4TSF - chains F and G of the 9 polymer chains in the assembly; structure by X-ray diffraction, 3.20 A resolution.

# Chain F
Protein: ATP synthase subunit beta, mitochondrial
From: Bos taurus
Notes: EC 3.6.3.14
UniProtKB: P00829 (ATPB_BOVIN); residues -1 to 478 here correspond to UniProt positions 49-528 (UniProt number = residue number + 50)
Chain sequence (480 residues; each row starts with the number of its first residue; numbers below 1 keep their minus sign (Gln-1 is residue -1)):
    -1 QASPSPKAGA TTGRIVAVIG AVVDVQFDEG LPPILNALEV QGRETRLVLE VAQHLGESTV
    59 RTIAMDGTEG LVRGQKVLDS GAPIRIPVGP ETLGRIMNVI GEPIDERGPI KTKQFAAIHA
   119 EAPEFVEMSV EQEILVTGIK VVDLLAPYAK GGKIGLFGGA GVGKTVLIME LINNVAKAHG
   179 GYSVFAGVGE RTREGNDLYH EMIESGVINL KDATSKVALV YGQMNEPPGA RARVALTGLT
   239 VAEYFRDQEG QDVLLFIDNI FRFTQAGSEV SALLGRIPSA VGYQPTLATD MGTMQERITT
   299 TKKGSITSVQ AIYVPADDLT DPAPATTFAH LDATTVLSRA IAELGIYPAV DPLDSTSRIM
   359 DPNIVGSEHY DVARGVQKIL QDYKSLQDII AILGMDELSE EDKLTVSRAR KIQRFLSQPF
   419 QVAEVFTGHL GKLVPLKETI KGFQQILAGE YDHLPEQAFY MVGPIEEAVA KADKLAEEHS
Not modelled in the structure: -1 to 8, 475-478
Swiss-Prot annotation at these positions:
  - binding site (ADP): Gly159, Val160, Gly161, Lys162, Thr163, Val164
  - binding site (ATP): Gly159, Gly161, Lys162, Thr163, Val164, Arg189
  - binding site (phosphate): Gly159, Val160, Gly161, Lys162, Thr163
  - binding site (Mg(2+)): Thr163, Glu188
  - modified residue: Lys74 (N6-acetyllysine), Lys111 (N6-acetyllysine), Lys148 (N6-acetyllysine), Lys209 (N6-acetyllysine), Lys214 (N6-acetyllysine), Thr262 (Phosphothreonine), Ser365 (Phosphoserine), Lys376 (N6-acetyllysine), Ser383 (Phosphoserine), Lys430 (N6-acetyllysine), Lys435 (N6-acetyllysine), Lys472 (N6-acetyllysine)
  - glycosylation: Ser56 (O-linked (GlcNAc) serine)
Metal / ion sites: Mg2+: Thr163 (together with ADP)
Ligand contacts:
  - ADP (adenosine-5'-diphosphate): Gly157, Ala158, Gly159, Val160, Gly161, Lys162, Thr163, Val164, Arg189, Tyr345, Pro346, Phe418, Ala421, Thr425
  - ATP (adenosine-5'-triphosphate): Ser355, Arg356, Met358, Asp359, Pro360, Tyr368

# Chain G
Protein: ATP synthase subunit gamma, mitochondrial
From: Bos taurus
UniProtKB: P05631 (ATPG_BOVIN); residues 1-273 here correspond to UniProt positions 26-298 (UniProt number = residue number + 25)
Chain sequence (273 residues; row label = number of the first residue in the row):
     1 ATLKDITRRL KSIKNIQKIT KSMKMVAAAK YARAERELKP ARVYGVGSLA LYEKADIKTP
    61 EDKKKHLIIG VSSDRGLCGA IHSSVAKQMK SEAANLAAAG KEVKIIGVGD KIRSILHRTH
   121 SDQFLVTFKE VGRRPPTFGD ASVIALELLN SGYEFDEGSI IFNRFRSVIS YKTEEKPIFS
   181 LDTISSAESM SIYDDIDADV LRNYQEYSLA NIIYYSLKES TTSEQSARMT AMDNASKNAS
   241 EMIDKLTLTF NRTRQAVITK ELIEIISGAA ALD
Not modelled in the structure: 50-70, 97-108, 151-161, 174-205, 273
Swiss-Prot annotation at these positions:
  - modified residue: Lys14 (N6-acetyllysine), Lys24 (N6-succinyllysine), Lys30 (N6-acetyllysine), Lys90 (N6-acetyllysine), Ser121 (Phosphoserine), Lys129 (N6-acetyllysine), Lys172 (N6-acetyllysine), Lys245 (N6-succinyllysine)

# Chain F / chain G interface
Pairs across the interface - 14 pairs, chain F then chain G:
  Ile275(F) - Ala271(G)  hydrophobic
  Pro276(F) - Ser267(G)
  Asp386(F) - Arg9(G)  salt bridge
  Ala389(F) - Asn238(G)  hydrogen bond (backbone-side chain)
  Ala389(F) - Met242(G)  hydrophobic
  Ile390(F) - Ile16(G)  hydrophobic
  Ile390(F) - Ala235(G)
  Ile390(F) - Ala239(G)  hydrophobic
  Ile390(F) - Met242(G)  hydrophobic
  Asp394(F) - Gly79(G)
  Asp394(F) - Ala80(G)
  Glu395(F) - Leu77(G)  hydrogen bond (side chain-backbone)
  Glu395(F) - Cys78(G)
  Glu395(F) - Gly79(G)
Other interface residues (no listed pair), chain F (8 interface residues in all): Leu391
Other interface residues (no listed pair), chain G (13 interface residues in all): Gly76

# Summary
8 residues of chain F face 13 of chain G across their interface, with 2 hydrogen bonds and 1 salt bridge.
Polar contacts include Asp386(F)-Arg9(G), Ala389(F)-Asn238(G) and Glu395(F)-Leu77(G). Chain F binds ATP and
ADP.
Chain F is ATP synthase subunit beta, mitochondrial and chain G is ATP synthase subunit gamma, mitochondrial,
both from Bos taurus; the structure, The Pathway of Binding of the Intrinsically Disordered Mitochondrial
Inhibitor Protein to F1-ATPase, was determined by X-ray diffraction together with 4TT3 from the same study.
